Entry 8KC3 (electron microscopy, 7.00 A resolution (low resolution: residue-level contacts below are approximate; hydrogen-bond / salt-bridge calls are withheld)); this record covers chains B and C of the 5 polymer chains in the assembly.

[Chain B (and C)]
Protein: Autophagy-related protein 9A
Organism: Homo sapiens
Notes: chain C of this document is another copy of the same molecule, construct and numbering; everything in this record applies to it too
UniProtKB: Q7Z3C6 (ATG9A_HUMAN); residues 1-839 here = UniProt positions 1-839
Amino-acid sequence (839 residues; row label = number of the first residue in the row):
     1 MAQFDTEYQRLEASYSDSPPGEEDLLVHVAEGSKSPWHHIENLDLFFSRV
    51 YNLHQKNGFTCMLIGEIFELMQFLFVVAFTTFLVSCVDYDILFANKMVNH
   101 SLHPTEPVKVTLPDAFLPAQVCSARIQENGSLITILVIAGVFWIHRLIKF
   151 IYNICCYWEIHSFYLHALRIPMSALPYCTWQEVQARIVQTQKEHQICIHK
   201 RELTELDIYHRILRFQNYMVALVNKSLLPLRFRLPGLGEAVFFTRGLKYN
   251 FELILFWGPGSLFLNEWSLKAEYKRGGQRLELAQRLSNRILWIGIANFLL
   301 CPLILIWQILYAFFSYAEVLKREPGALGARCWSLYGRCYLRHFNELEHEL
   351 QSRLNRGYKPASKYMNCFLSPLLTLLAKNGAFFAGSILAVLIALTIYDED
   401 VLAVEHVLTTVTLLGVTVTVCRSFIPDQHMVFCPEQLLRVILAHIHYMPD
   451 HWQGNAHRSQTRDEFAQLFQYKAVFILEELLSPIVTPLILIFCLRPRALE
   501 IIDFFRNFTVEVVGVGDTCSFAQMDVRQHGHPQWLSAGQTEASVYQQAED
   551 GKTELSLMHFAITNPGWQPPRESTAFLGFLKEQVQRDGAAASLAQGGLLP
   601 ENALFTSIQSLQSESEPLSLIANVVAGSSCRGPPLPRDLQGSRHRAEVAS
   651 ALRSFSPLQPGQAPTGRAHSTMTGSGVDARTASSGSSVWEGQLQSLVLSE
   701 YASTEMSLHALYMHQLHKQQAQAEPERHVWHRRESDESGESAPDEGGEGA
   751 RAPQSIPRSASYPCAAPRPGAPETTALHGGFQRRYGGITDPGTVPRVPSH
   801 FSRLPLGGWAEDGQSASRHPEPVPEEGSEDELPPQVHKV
Not modelled in the structure: 1-35, 96-108, 524-839
Curated features (UniProtKB/Swiss-Prot):
  - motif: Tyr-8 to Leu-11 (Tyrosine-based sorting signal)
  - modified residue: Ala-2 (N-acetylalanine), Ser-14 (Phosphoserine), Ser-16 (Phosphoserine), Ser-18 (Phosphoserine), Ser-656 (Phosphoserine), Ser-735 (Phosphoserine), Ser-738 (Phosphoserine), Ser-741 (Phosphoserine), Ser-828 (Phosphoserine)
  - glycosylation: Asn-99 (N-linked (GlcNAc...) asparagine)
  - mutagenesis: Tyr-8 (Y8A: Abolished interaction with the AP-4 complex), Gln-9 (Q9A: Abolished interaction with the AP-4 complex), Arg-10 (R10A: Does not affect interaction with the AP-4 complex), Leu-11 (L11A: Abolished interaction with the AP-4 complex), Glu-12 (E12A: Abolished interaction with the AP-4 complex), Tyr-15 (Y15A: Does not affect interaction with the AP-4 complex), Asn-99 (N99D: Abolished N-glycosylation), Asn-265 (N265W: Impaired autophagy), Lys-321 to Glu-323 (Reduced lipid scramblase activity and autophagy. Strongly reduced autophagy; when associated with W-412. Strongly reduced lipid scramblase activity and autophagy; when associated with W-419), Thr-412 (T412W: Does not affect lipid scramblase activity. Strongly reduced autophagy; when associated with L-321--L-323), Thr-419 (T419W: Strongly reduced lipid scramblase activity and autophagy; when associated with L-321--L-323), Arg-422 (R422W: Impaired autophagy), 2 further mutagenesis entries in UniProt

[Interface between chain B and chain C]
Contacting residue pairs (12):
  Pro-371(B) with Asn-57(C); Tyr-177(C)
  Asn-379(B) with Phe-68(C)
  Gly-385(B) with Glu-318(C)
  Ala-389(B) with Phe-314(C); Glu-318(C)
  Asp-400(B) with Leu-92(C); Phe-93(C)
  Ala-403(B) with Val-110(C)
  Val-404(B) with Val-110(C)
  Glu-405(B) with Val-110(C)
  His-429(B) with Asn-355(C)
Also at the interface, not in a pair above, chain B (11 interface residues in all): Ser-386, Asp-398
Also at the interface, not in a pair above, chain C (14 interface residues in all): Ala-94, Lys-109, Thr-111, Pro-176, Tyr-358

[Summary]
11 residues of chain B and 14 residues of chain C are in contact. Curated annotation (UniProt) lists 21
mutagenesis sites on chain B.
Chain B and chain C are both Autophagy-related protein 9A (Homo sapiens); the structure, Cryo-EM structure of
human C-terminally bound ATG9A-ATG2A-WIPI4 complex, was determined by electron microscopy, deposited together
with 8Y1L, 8KBX, 8KBY and 8KBZ.
